Entry 7Q8Y (X-ray diffraction, 1.60 A resolution); this record covers chain A.

[Chain A]
Molecule: Tau-tubulin kinase 2
Source organism: Homo sapiens
Notes: EC 2.7.11.1
Reference sequence: Q6IQ55 (TTBK2_HUMAN); numbering as in UniProt (aligned over 1-299)
Sequence (300 residues; numbered 0 to 299; the number before each row is that of its first residue; numbering starts at 0):
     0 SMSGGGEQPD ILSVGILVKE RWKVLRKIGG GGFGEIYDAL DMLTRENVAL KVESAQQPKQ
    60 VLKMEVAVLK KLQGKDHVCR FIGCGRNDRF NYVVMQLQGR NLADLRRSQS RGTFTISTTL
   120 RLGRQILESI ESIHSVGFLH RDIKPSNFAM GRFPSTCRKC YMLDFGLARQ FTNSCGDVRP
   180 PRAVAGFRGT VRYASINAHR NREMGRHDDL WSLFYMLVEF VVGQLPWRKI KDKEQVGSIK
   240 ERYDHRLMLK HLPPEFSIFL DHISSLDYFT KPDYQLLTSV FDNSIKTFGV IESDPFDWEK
Disordered / not traced: 0-5
Sequence notes: expression tag (0); conflict P8 (Leu in Q6IQ55)
Ligand contacts: 9IV (N-[4-(2-chloranylphenoxy)phenyl]-7H-pyrrolo[2,3-d]pyrimidin-4-amine): I27, G28, G29, I35, A48, K50, C78, M94, Q95, L96, Q97, N100, A102, D103, S145, L162
From the paper describing this entry:
  - binding site for 9IV: Q95, Q97, G98, N100, L162
  - conformationally variable residues: L162

[Overview]
Ligands of chain A: compound 9IV. The paper reports a binding site for 9IV at Q95, Q97 and G98 among others;
conformational variability at L162.
Chain A is Tau-tubulin kinase 2 (Homo sapiens); the structure, Crystal structure of TTBK2 in complex with
VNG2.73 (compound 42), was determined by X-ray diffraction, deposited together with 7QHW, 7Q8V, 7Q8W, 7Q8Z and
7Q90.
